PDB entry 6KUR | electron microscopy, 3.70 A resolution | chains A and V of the 5 polymer chains in the assembly

Chain A:
Molecule: Polymerase 3
From: Influenza D virus (D/swine/Oklahoma/1334/2011)
UniProtKB: K9LHJ4 (K9LHJ4_9ORTO); residues 1-710 here = UniProt positions 1-710
Sequence (710 residues; each row starts with the number of its first residue):
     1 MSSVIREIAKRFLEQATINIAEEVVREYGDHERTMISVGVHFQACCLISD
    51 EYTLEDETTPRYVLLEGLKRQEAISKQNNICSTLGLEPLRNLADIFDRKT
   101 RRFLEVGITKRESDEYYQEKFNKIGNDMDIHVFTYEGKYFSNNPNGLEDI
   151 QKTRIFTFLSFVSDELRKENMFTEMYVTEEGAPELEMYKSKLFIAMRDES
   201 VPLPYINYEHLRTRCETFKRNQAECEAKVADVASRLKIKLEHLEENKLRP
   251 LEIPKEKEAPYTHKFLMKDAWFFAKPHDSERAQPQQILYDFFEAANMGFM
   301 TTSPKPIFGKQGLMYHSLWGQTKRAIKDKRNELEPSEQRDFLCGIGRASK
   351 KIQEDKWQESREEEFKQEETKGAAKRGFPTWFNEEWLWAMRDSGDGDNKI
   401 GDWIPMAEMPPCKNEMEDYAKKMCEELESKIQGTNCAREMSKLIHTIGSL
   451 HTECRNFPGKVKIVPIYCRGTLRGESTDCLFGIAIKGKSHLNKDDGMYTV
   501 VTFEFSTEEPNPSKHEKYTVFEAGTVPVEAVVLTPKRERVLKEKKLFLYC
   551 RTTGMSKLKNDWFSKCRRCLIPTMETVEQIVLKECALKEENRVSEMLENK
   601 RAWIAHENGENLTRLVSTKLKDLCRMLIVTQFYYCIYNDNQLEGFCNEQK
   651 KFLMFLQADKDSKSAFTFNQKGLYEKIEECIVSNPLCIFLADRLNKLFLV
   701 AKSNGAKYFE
Not modelled in the structure: 1-183, 394-398, 531-541

Chain V:
Molecule: 15-nt RNA strand
Sequence (15 nucleotides; each row starts with the number of its first residue):
     1 AGCAGUAGCAAGGAG

Chain A / chain V interface:
Contacting residue pairs - 25 pairs, chain A then chain V:
  Lys310(A) - G2(V)  salt bridge to the phosphate
  Leu342(A) - A1(V)  base contact
  Gly344(A) - A10(V)  phosphate contact
  Gly344(A) - A11(V)  phosphate contact
  Ile345(A) - A11(V)  phosphate contact
  Gly346(A) - A11(V)  hydrogen bond to the phosphate
  Arg347(A) - A1(V)  hydrogen bond to the base
  Arg347(A) - A10(V)  base contact
  Arg347(A) - A11(V)  phosphate contact
  Ala348(A) - A11(V)  sugar contact
  Lys351(A) - C9(V)  salt bridge to the phosphate
  Gly372(A) - G5(V)  base contact
  Gly496(A) - C9(V)  hydrogen bond to the sugar
  Met497(A) - G2(V)  base contact
  Met497(A) - C3(V)  base contact
  Met497(A) - G8(V)  base contact
  Thr499(A) - A1(V)  base contact
  Lys517(A) - C3(V)  salt bridge to the phosphate
  Arg551(A) - C3(V)  salt bridge to the phosphate
  Thr552(A) - G2(V)  phosphate contact
  Thr553(A) - G2(V)  sugar contact
  Thr553(A) - C3(V)  sugar contact
  Gly554(A) - G2(V)  sugar contact
  Gly554(A) - C3(V)  sugar contact
  Asn640(A) - G5(V)  phosphate contact
Other interface residues (no listed pair), chain A (26 interface residues in all): Lys264, Gln311, Lys350, Thr370, Ala373, Met555, Lys559, Asp639
Other interface residues (no listed pair), chain V (12 interface residues in all): A4, U6, G12, G15

In short:
26 residues of chain A and 12 residues of chain V are in contact; the contacts include 3 hydrogen bonds and 4
salt bridges. Polar contacts include Arg347(A)-A1(V), Gly496(A)-C9(V) and Gly346(A)-A11(V).
Here chain A is Polymerase 3 (Influenza D virus (D/swine/Oklahoma/1334/2011)) and chain V is a 15-nt RNA
strand. Entry 6KUR (Structure of influenza D virus polymerase bound to vRNA promoter in Mode B conformation
(Class B1)) was determined by electron microscopy together with 6KUJ, 6KUK, 6KUP, 6KUT, 6KUV and 6KV5 from the
same study.
